4C4W - chains A and D of the 4 polymer chains in the assembly; structure by X-ray diffraction, 2.95 A resolution.

# Chain A
Protein: U1 small nuclear ribonucleoprotein A
Organism: Homo sapiens
Notes: fragment: rrm 1 domain, residues 1-102
UniProtKB: P09012 (SNRPA_HUMAN); residue numbers follow UniProt; this construct covers 1-102
Amino-acid sequence (102 residues; each row starts with the number of its first residue):
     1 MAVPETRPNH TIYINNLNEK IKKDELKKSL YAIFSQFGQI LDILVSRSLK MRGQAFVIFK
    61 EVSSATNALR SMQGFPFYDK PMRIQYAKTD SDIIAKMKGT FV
Not modelled in the structure: 1-5, 102

# Chain D
Molecule: Tskt-23
Notes: fragment: kink turn motif, residues 1-35
Sequence (35 nucleotides; each row starts with the number of its first residue):
     1 GAGCAAGAGC CAUUGCACUC CGGUUUGAUG ACCUC
Residues lining bound ligands: dihydrogenphosphate ion (2HP): C4, A5, A6, A31, C32

# Chain A / chain D interface
Pairs across the interface (38; chain A residue first):
  Tyr-13(A) with G15(D), base contact; C16(D), stacking on the base
  Asn-15(A) with U14(D), base contact; G15(D), hydrogen bond to the base
  Asn-16(A) with U14(D), hydrogen bond to the base; G15(D), hydrogen bond to the base
  Glu-19(A) with A12(D), base contact; U13(D), hydrogen bond to the base; G15(D), hydrogen bond to the base
  Leu-44(A) with A17(D), base contact
  Ser-48(A) with C21(D), phosphate contact; G22(D), phosphate contact
  Leu-49(A) with G22(D), hydrogen bond to the phosphate
  Lys-50(A) with G15(D), hydrogen bond to the sugar; A17(D), salt bridge to the phosphate
  Met-51(A) with C16(D), sugar contact; A17(D), sugar contact
  Arg-52(A) with A12(D), hydrogen bond to the base; U13(D), base contact; G15(D), hydrogen bond to the base; G22(D), base contact
  Gly-53(A) with G15(D), base contact
  Gln-54(A) with G15(D), base contact; C16(D), sugar contact
  Phe-56(A) with C16(D), sugar contact; A17(D), stacking on the base
  Lys-80(A) with U14(D), hydrogen bond to the base
  Arg-83(A) with U14(D), hydrogen bond to the base
  Gln-85(A) with C16(D), base contact
  Tyr-86(A) with C16(D), hydrogen bond to the base
  Ala-87(A) with C16(D), base contact
  Lys-88(A) with C16(D), hydrogen bond to the base
  Thr-89(A) with A17(D), hydrogen bond to the base
  Asp-90(A) with A17(D), base contact; C18(D), hydrogen bond to the base
  Ser-91(A) with A17(D), hydrogen bond to the base; C18(D), base contact
  Asp-92(A) with C18(D), hydrogen bond to the base
Also at the interface, not in a pair above, chain A (25 interface residues in all): Leu-17, Ser-46

# In short
The interface between chain A and chain D involves 25 residues on one side and 9 on the other, with 17
hydrogen bonds, 1 salt bridge and 2 aromatic stacking contacts. Polar pairs include Asn-15(A)/G15(D),
Asn-16(A)/U14(D) and Asn-16(A)/G15(D). Chain D binds dihydrogenphosphate ion.
Here chain A is U1 small nuclear ribonucleoprotein A (Homo sapiens) and chain D is Tskt-23. Entry 4C4W
(Structure of a rare, non-standard sequence k-turn bound by L7Ae protein) was determined by X-ray diffraction.
